Entry 7B5I (electron microscopy, 2.80 A resolution); this record covers chains AC and BC of the 30 polymer chains in the assembly.

Chain AC (and BC):
Protein: All3325 protein
Organism: Nostoc sp. (strain PCC 7120 / SAG 25.82 / UTEX 2576)
Notes: fragment: cap protein Cis16A; chain BC of this document is another copy of the same molecule, construct and numbering; everything in this record applies to it too
Reference sequence: Q8YRW7 (Q8YRW7_NOSS1); residues 1-484 here = UniProt positions 1-484
Sequence (484 residues; numbered 1 to 484; the number before each row is that of its first residue):
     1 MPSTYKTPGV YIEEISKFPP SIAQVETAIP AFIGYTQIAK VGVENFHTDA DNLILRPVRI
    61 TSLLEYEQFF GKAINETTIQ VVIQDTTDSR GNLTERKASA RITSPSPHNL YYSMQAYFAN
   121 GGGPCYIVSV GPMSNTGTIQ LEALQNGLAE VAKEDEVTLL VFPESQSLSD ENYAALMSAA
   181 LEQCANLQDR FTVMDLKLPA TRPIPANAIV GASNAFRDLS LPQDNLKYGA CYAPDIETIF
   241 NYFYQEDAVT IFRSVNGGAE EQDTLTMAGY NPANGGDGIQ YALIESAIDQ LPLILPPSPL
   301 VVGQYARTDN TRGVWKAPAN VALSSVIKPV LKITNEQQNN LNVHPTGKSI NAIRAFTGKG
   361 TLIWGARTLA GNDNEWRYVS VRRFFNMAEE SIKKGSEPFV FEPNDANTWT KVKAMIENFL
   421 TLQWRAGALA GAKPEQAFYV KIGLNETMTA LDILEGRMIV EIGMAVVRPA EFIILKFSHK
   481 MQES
Not modelled in the structure: 1-2, 483-484

Interface between chain AC and chain BC:
Contacting residue pairs - 33 pairs, chain AC then chain BC:
  Tyr5(AC) with Phe472(BC); Ile474(BC)
  Lys6(AC) with Asn339(BC); Asn342(BC), hydrogen bond (backbone-side chain); Val343(BC); Phe472(BC)
  Thr7(AC) with Asn335(BC), hydrogen bond (side chain-backbone); Gln338(BC); Asn339(BC), hydrogen bond (side chain-backbone); Phe472(BC)
  Pro8(AC) with Asn342(BC); Trp364(BC), hydrogen bond (backbone-side chain); Glu471(BC); Phe472(BC)
  Gly9(AC) with Glu471(BC), hydrogen bond (backbone-backbone); Phe472(BC); Ile473(BC), hydrogen bond (backbone-backbone)
  Val10(AC) with Ile473(BC); Leu475(BC), hydrophobic
  Tyr11(AC) with Ile473(BC), hydrogen bond (backbone-backbone); Ile474(BC); Leu475(BC), hydrogen bond (backbone-backbone)
  Ile12(AC) with Leu475(BC); Phe477(BC), hydrophobic
  Glu13(AC) with Leu475(BC), hydrogen bond (backbone-backbone); Lys476(BC); Phe477(BC), hydrogen bond (backbone-backbone)
  Glu14(AC) with Phe477(BC)
  Ile15(AC) with Lys476(BC); Phe477(BC), hydrogen bond (backbone-backbone); Ser478(BC), hydrogen bond (backbone-side chain)
  Ser16(AC) with Ser478(BC)
  Lys17(AC) with Ser478(BC)
Other interface residues (no listed pair), chain AC (14 interface residues in all): Ile239
Other interface residues (no listed pair), chain BC (16 interface residues in all): Arg354, Met481

Summary:
Chain AC and chain BC form an interface of 14 and 16 residues respectively, with 12 hydrogen bonds. Polar
pairs include Lys6(AC)-Asn342(BC), Thr7(AC)-Asn335(BC) and Thr7(AC)-Asn339(BC).
Both chains are All3325 protein (Nostoc sp. (strain PCC 7120 / SAG 25.82 / UTEX 2576)). Entry 7B5I (Cryo-EM
structure of the contractile injection system cap complex from Anabaena PCC7120) was determined by electron
microscopy together with 7B5H from the same study.
